Entry 2JZB (solution NMR); this record covers chains A and B.

# Chain A
Molecule: DNA-directed RNA polymerase subunit alpha
Organism: Yersinia pseudotuberculosis
Notes: EC 2.7.7.6
UniProtKB: P0A7Z4 (RPOA_ECOLI); numbering as in UniProt (aligned over 233-329)
Amino-acid sequence (99 residues; numbered 231 to 329; the number before each row is that of its first residue):
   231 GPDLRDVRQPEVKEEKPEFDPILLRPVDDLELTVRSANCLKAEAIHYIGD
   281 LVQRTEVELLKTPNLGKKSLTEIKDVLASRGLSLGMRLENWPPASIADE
Unresolved in the structure: 231-248
Construct notes: expression tag (231-232)
UniProt features mapped onto this chain:
  - modified residue: R265 (ADP-ribosylarginine), K297 (N6-acetyllysine), K298 (N6-acetyllysine)

# Chain B
Molecule: Transcription elongation protein nusA
Organism: Escherichia coli
UniProtKB: P0AFF6 (NUSA_ECOLI); numbering as in UniProt (aligned over 424-495)
Amino-acid sequence (74 residues; each row starts with the number of its first residue):
   422 GPSLGDNKPADDLLNLEGVDRDLAFKLAARGVCTLEDLAEQGIDDLADIE
   472 GLTDEKAGALIMAARNICWFGDEA
Unresolved in the structure: 422-425
Construct notes: expression tag (422-423)

# How chain A and chain B interact
Pairs across the interface - 10 pairs, chain A then chain B:
  L290(A) with M483(B)
  K291(A) with M483(B)
  T292(A) with M483(B)
  P293(A) with I464(B); G479(B); I482(B); M483(B)
  N294(A) with I464(B)
  L295(A) with R486(B)
  K297(A) with E461(B)
Interface residues without a listed pair, chain B (7 interface residues in all): A480

# Overview
The chain A/chain B interface involves 7 residues from each chain.
Chain A is DNA-directed RNA polymerase subunit alpha (Yersinia pseudotuberculosis) and chain B is
Transcription elongation protein nusA (Escherichia coli); the structure, Solution structure of the complex
between E.coli NusA-AR2 and RNAP-aCTD, was determined by solution NMR.
